8AAG - chains J and Z of the 11 polymer chains in the assembly; structure by electron microscopy, 10.00 A resolution (very low resolution: no residue pairs are listed; an interface is given only as per-side residue counts).

# Chain J
Molecule: DNA/RNA
Source organism: synthetic construct
Sequence (197 nucleotides; numbered -98 to 98; the number before each row is that of its first residue; numbers below 1 keep their minus sign (A-98 is residue -98)):
   -98 ACTACGTAATATTGGCCAGCTAGGATATCACAATCCCGGTGCCGAGGCCG
   -48 CTCAATTGGTCGTAGACAGCTCTAGCACCGCTTAAACGCACGTACGGATT
     2 CCGTACGTGCGTTTAAGCGGTGCTAGAGCTGTCTACGACCAATTGAGCGG
    52 CCTCGGCACCGGGATTGTGATATCCTAGCTGGCCAATATTACGTAGT
Disordered / not traced: -98 to -93, 93-98

# Chain Z
Protein: Histone H1.0-B
Source organism: Xenopus laevis
Reference sequence: P22844 (H10B_XENLA); residue numbers follow UniProt; this construct covers 1-196
Amino-acid sequence (196 residues; numbered 1 to 196; the number before each row is that of its first residue):
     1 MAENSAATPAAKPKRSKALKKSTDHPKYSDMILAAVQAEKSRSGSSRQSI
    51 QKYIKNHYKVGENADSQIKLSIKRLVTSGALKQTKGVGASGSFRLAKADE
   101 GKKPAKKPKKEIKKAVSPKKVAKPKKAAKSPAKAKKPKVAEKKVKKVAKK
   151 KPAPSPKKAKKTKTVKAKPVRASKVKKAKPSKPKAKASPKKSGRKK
Disordered / not traced: 1-24, 98-196

# How chain J and chain Z interact
At this resolution (10 A) residue pairs are not listed: 8 residues of chain J and 8 of chain Z lie at the interface.

# Overview
The chain J/chain Z interface involves 8 residues from each chain.
Chain J is DNA/RNA (synthetic construct) and chain Z is Histone H1.0-B (Xenopus laevis); the structure,
H1-bound palindromic nucleosome, state 1, was determined by electron microscopy.
